Entry 1RI2 (X-ray diffraction, 2.70 A resolution); this record covers chain A.

# Chain A
Molecule: mRNA CAPPING ENZYME
Source organism: Encephalitozoon cuniculi
UniProt: Q8SR66 (MCES_ENCCU); residues 1-298 here = UniProt positions 1-298
Amino-acid sequence (298 residues; numbered 1 to 298; the number before each row is that of its first residue):
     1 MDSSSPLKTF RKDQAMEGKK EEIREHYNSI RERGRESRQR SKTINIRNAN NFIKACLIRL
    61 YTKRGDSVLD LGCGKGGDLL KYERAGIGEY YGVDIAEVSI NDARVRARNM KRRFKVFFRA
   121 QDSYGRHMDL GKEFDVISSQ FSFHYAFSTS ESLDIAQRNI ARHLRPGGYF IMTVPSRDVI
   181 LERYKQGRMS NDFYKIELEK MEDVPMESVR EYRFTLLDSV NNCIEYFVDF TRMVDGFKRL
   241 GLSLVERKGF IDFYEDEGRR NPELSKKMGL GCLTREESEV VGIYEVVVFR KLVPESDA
Unresolved in the structure: 1-40, 293-298
Residues lining bound ligands: mrna cap analog N7-methyl gpppg (GTG; 7-methyl-guanosine-5'-triphosphate-5'-guanosine): Arg-47, Asn-50, Asn-51, Lys-54, Lys-75, Gly-77, Arg-106, Phe-141, His-144, Tyr-145, Pro-175, Tyr-212, Phe-214, Leu-216, Val-220, Glu-225, Tyr-284

# In short
Bound to chain A: mrna cap analog N7-methyl gpppg.
Chain A is mRNA CAPPING ENZYME (Encephalitozoon cuniculi); the structure, Structure and mechanism of mRNA cap
(guanine N-7) methyltransferase, was determined by X-ray diffraction, deposited together with 1RI1, 1RI3, 1RI4
and 1RI5.
